PDB entry 7ELH | electron microscopy, 3.30 A resolution | chains m and M of the 26 polymer chains in the assembly

# Chain m
Protein: Lambda 1
Organism: Mammalian orthoreovirus 3
UniProt: F1ARN3 (F1ARN3_9REOV); residues 1-180 here = UniProt positions 1-180
Sequence (180 residues; numbered 1 to 180; the number before each row is that of its first residue):
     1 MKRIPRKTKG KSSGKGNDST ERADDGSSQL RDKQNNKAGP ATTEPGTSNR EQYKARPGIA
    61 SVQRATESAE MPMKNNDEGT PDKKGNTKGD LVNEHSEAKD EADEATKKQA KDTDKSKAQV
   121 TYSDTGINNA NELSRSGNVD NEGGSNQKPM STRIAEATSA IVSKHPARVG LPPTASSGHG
Not modelled in the structure: 14-39, 168-180

# Chain M
Protein: Lambda 1
Organism: Mammalian orthoreovirus 3
UniProt: F1ARN3 (F1ARN3_9REOV); residue numbers follow UniProt; this construct covers 181-1275
Sequence (1095 residues; row label = number of the first residue in the row):
   181 YQCHVCSAVL FSPLDLDAHV ASHGLHGNMT LTSSDIQRHI TEFISSWQNH PIVQVSADVE
   241 NKKTAQLLHA DTPRLVTWDA GLCTSFKIVP IVPAQVPQDV LAYTFFTSSY AIQSPFPEAA
   301 VSRIVVHTRW ASNVDFDRDS SVIMAPPTEN NIHLFKQLLN TETLSVRGAN PLMFRANVLH
   361 MLLEFVLDNL YLNRHTGFSQ DHTPFTEGAN LRSLPGPDAE KWYSIMYPTR MGTPNVSKIC
   421 NFVASCVRNR VGRFDRAQMM NGAMSEWVDV FETSDALTVS IRGRWMARLA RMNINPTEIE
   481 WALTECAQGY VTVTSPYAPS VNRLMPYRIS NAERQISQII RIMNIGNNAT VIQPVLQDIS
   541 VLLQRISPLQ IDPTIISNTM STVSESTTQT LSPASSILGK LRPSNSDFSS FRVALAGWLY
   601 NGVVTTVIDD SSYPKDGGSV TSLENLWDFF ILALALPLTT DPCAPVKAFM TLANMMVGFE
   661 TIPMDNQIYT QSRRASAFST PHTWPRCFMN IQLISPIDAP ILRQWAEIIH RYWPNPSQIR
   721 YGAPNVFGSA NLFTPPEVLL LPIDHQPANV TTPTLDFTNE LTNWRARVCE LMKNLVDNQR
   781 YQPGWTQSLV SSMRGTLDKL KLIKSMTPMY LQQLAPVELA VIAPMLPFPP FQVPYVRLDR
   841 DRVPTMVGVT RQSRDTITQP ALSLSTTNTT VGVPLALDAR AITVALLSGK YPPDLVTNVW
   901 YADAIYPMYA DTEVFSNLQR DMITCEAVQT LVTLVAQISE TQYPVDRYLD WIPSLRASAA
   961 TAATFAEWVN TSMKTAFDLS DMLLEPLLSG DPRMTQLAIQ YQQYNGRTFN IIPEMPGSVI
  1021 ADCVQLTAEV FNHEYNLFGI ARGDIIIGRV QSTHLWSPLA PPPDLVFDRD TPGVHIFGRD
  1081 CRISFGMNGA APMIRDETGL MVPFEGNWIF PLALWQMNTR YFNQQFDAWI KTGELRIRIE
  1141 MGAYPYMLHY YDPRQYANAW NLTSAWLEEI TPTSIPSVPF MVPISSDHDI SSAPAVQYII
  1201 STEYNDRSLF CTNSSSPQTI AGPDKHIPVE RYNILTNPDA PPTQIQLPEV VDLYNVVTRY
  1261 AYETPPITAV VMGVP
Not modelled in the structure: 209-214

# Interface between chain m and chain M
Residue-residue contacts (137; chain m residue first):
  Met1(m) - Asn313(M)
  Lys2(m) - Gln217(M)
  Lys2(m) - Asp315(M)
  Arg3(m) - Asp315(M)
  Ile4(m) - Asp315(M)  hydrogen bond (backbone-backbone)
  Arg6(m) - Phe316(M)
  Arg6(m) - Asp317(M)  hydrogen bond (side chain-backbone)
  Arg6(m) - Arg318(M)
  Arg6(m) - Thr975(M)  hydrogen bond (side chain-backbone)
  Arg6(m) - Asp978(M)  salt bridge
  Lys7(m) - Asp238(M)  salt bridge
  Lys7(m) - Asp978(M)  hydrogen bond (backbone-side chain)
  Thr8(m) - Asp978(M)  hydrogen bond
  Thr8(m) - Leu979(M)  hydrogen bond (side chain-backbone)
  Gly10(m) - Asp319(M)
  Gly10(m) - Thr975(M)
  Lys11(m) - Asp319(M)  hydrogen bond (backbone-side chain)
  Lys11(m) - His360(M)
  Lys11(m) - Glu364(M)  salt bridge
  Ser12(m) - Asp319(M)  hydrogen bond (backbone-side chain)
  Glu44(m) - Gln182(M)
  Glu44(m) - His184(M)  salt bridge
  Thr47(m) - Gln182(M)
  Asn49(m) - Asn229(M)
  Tyr53(m) - Trp227(M)
  Tyr53(m) - Val899(M)
  Tyr53(m) - Asp903(M)  hydrogen bond
  Ala55(m) - Asp903(M)
  Arg56(m) - Pro892(M)
  Arg56(m) - Trp900(M)
  Arg56(m) - Asp903(M)  hydrogen bond (backbone-side chain)
  Pro57(m) - Arg545(M)
  Pro57(m) - Trp900(M)
  Pro57(m) - Ala904(M)
  Ile59(m) - His230(M)
  Ser61(m) - Arg545(M)
  Val62(m) - Pro907(M)  hydrophobic
  Gln63(m) - Gln246(M)  hydrogen bond
  Ala65(m) - Leu542(M)  hydrophobic
  Thr66(m) - Leu542(M)
  Glu67(m) - Gln246(M)
  Glu67(m) - Leu247(M)
  Glu67(m) - His249(M)  salt bridge
  Glu67(m) - Asp911(M)
  Ser68(m) - Asp538(M)
  Ala69(m) - Asp538(M)
  Ala69(m) - Pro827(M)
  Glu70(m) - Gln234(M)  hydrogen bond
  Glu70(m) - Leu247(M)
  Glu70(m) - Leu248(M)
  Glu70(m) - His249(M)
  Glu70(m) - Asp911(M)
  Glu70(m) - Glu913(M)
  Met71(m) - Pro827(M)
  Pro72(m) - His249(M)
  Pro72(m) - Asp981(M)
  Met73(m) - Asn524(M)
  Met73(m) - Val531(M)  hydrophobic
  Met73(m) - Phe828(M)  hydrophobic
  Lys74(m) - Asn524(M)  hydrogen bond (backbone-side chain)
  Lys74(m) - Thr530(M)
  Asn75(m) - Met982(M)
  Asn75(m) - Glu985(M)
  Asn76(m) - Asn524(M)  hydrogen bond (side chain-backbone)
  Asn76(m) - Ile525(M)
  Thr80(m) - Glu985(M)
  Pro81(m) - Ala963(M)  hydrophobic
  Pro81(m) - Glu967(M)
  Pro81(m) - Leu988(M)
  Asp82(m) - Glu967(M)
  Lys83(m) - Glu967(M)
  Lys83(m) - Trp968(M)  hydrogen bond (backbone-side chain)
  Lys84(m) - Thr341(M)  hydrogen bond (backbone-side chain)
  Gly85(m) - Thr964(M)
  Glu101(m) - Asn527(M)
  Glu101(m) - Asn528(M)  hydrogen bond
  Glu101(m) - Thr530(M)  hydrogen bond (backbone-side chain)
  Ala105(m) - Ala529(M)
  Ala105(m) - Thr530(M)
  Ala105(m) - Gln533(M)
  Lys108(m) - Gln533(M)  hydrogen bond
  Lys108(m) - Pro534(M)
  Gln109(m) - Gln533(M)  hydrogen bond
  Gln109(m) - Gln537(M)
  Asp112(m) - Gln533(M)
  Asp112(m) - Gln537(M)
  Gln119(m) - Asp587(M)  hydrogen bond
  Gln119(m) - Ser589(M)  hydrogen bond
  Gln119(m) - Ser590(M)  hydrogen bond
  Gln119(m) - Asp878(M)
  Gln119(m) - Arg880(M)
  Gln119(m) - Ala881(M)
  Val120(m) - Leu875(M)  hydrophobic
  Val120(m) - Ala876(M)
  Val120(m) - Leu877(M)  hydrophobic
  Thr121(m) - Asp609(M)
  Thr121(m) - Leu875(M)
  Thr121(m) - Ala876(M)  hydrogen bond (backbone-backbone)
  Tyr122(m) - Ala529(M)  hydrophobic
  Tyr122(m) - Gln533(M)
  Tyr122(m) - Leu875(M)  hydrophobic
  Asp124(m) - Asp609(M)
  Thr125(m) - Ala876(M)
  Ile127(m) - Val607(M)  hydrophobic
  Ile127(m) - Thr869(M)
  Ile127(m) - Thr870(M)
  Asn128(m) - Thr869(M)  hydrogen bond (backbone-side chain)
  Asn129(m) - Thr867(M)
  Asn129(m) - Asn868(M)  hydrogen bond
  Asn129(m) - Thr869(M)  hydrogen bond (side chain-backbone)
  Asn129(m) - Pro874(M)
  Asn131(m) - Thr867(M)
  Glu132(m) - Asn527(M)
  Glu132(m) - Thr867(M)
  Glu132(m) - Asn868(M)
  Leu133(m) - Asn527(M)  hydrogen bond (backbone-side chain)
  Leu133(m) - Thr867(M)  hydrogen bond (backbone-side chain)
  Ser134(m) - Gly526(M)
  Ser134(m) - Leu864(M)
  Arg135(m) - Met523(M)  hydrogen bond (side chain-backbone)
  Arg135(m) - Leu864(M)
  Arg135(m) - Ser989(M)
  Asn141(m) - Ala959(M)
  Asn141(m) - Ala963(M)
  Asn141(m) - Leu988(M)
  Asn141(m) - Ser989(M)
  Asn141(m) - Gly990(M)
  Asn141(m) - Asp991(M)
  Glu142(m) - Ala959(M)
  Ile154(m) - Glu342(M)
  Ala155(m) - Glu342(M)  hydrogen bond (backbone-side chain)
  Thr158(m) - Glu342(M)
  Thr158(m) - Thr1173(M)
  Ile161(m) - Met1117(M)  hydrophobic
  Ser163(m) - Arg1120(M)
  Lys164(m) - Arg1120(M)
  His165(m) - Arg1120(M)
Interface residues without a listed pair, chain m (75 interface residues in all): Pro5, Asp77, Gly79, Ala102, Glu104, Gly126, Val162, Pro166
Interface residues without a listed pair, chain M (103 interface residues in all): Gln228, Ile232, Asp251, Arg254, Val314, Leu344, Arg521, Val535, Leu536, Asn585, Phe588, Asp610, Ser679, Asp894, Met908, Ala960, Ser972, Ser980, Pro992, Gln1124, Pro1172

# In short
Chain m and chain M form an interface of 75 and 103 residues respectively, with 31 hydrogen bonds and 5 salt
bridges. Among the polar pairs are Arg6(m)-Asp978(M), Lys7(m)-Asp238(M) and Lys11(m)-Glu364(M).
Chain m is Lambda 1 and chain M is Lambda 1, both from Mammalian orthoreovirus 3; the structure, In situ
structure of transcriptional enzyme complex and capsid shell protein of mammalian reovirus at initiation ...,
was determined by electron microscopy, deposited together with 7ELL.
